PDB entry 3C8P | X-ray diffraction, 1.25 A resolution | chains A and B

== Chain A (and B) ==
Protein: Viscotoxin A1
Source organism: Viscum album
Notes: chain B of this document is another copy of the same molecule, construct and numbering; everything in this record applies to it too
Chain sequence (46 residues; numbered 1 to 46; the number before each row is that of its first residue):
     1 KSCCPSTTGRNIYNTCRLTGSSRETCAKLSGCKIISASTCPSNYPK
Cystine bridges: C3-C40, C4-C32, C16-C26

== How chain A and chain B interact ==
Pairs across the interface (6):
  C40(A) - S42(B)
  P41(A) - S42(B)
  P41(A) - N43(B)
  S42(A) - N43(B)  hydrogen bond
  S42(A) - Y44(B)
  N43(A) - N43(B)
Also at the interface, not in a pair above, chain A (5 interface residues in all): T39
Also at the interface, not in a pair above, chain B (4 interface residues in all): P41

== Overview ==
5 residues of chain A face 4 of chain B across their interface, with 1 hydrogen bond. The hydrogen-bonded pair
is S42(A)-N43(B).
Both chains are Viscotoxin A1 (Viscum album). Entry 3C8P (X-ray structure of Viscotoxin A1 from Viscum album
L) was determined by X-ray diffraction (same publication as 2V9B).
